Entry 6SC2 (electron microscopy, 3.90 A resolution); this record covers chains D and K of the 14 polymer chains in the assembly.

Chain D:
Molecule: WD repeat-containing protein 34
Organism: Homo sapiens
UniProt: Q96EX3 (WDR34_HUMAN); residue numbers follow UniProt; this construct covers 1-536
Sequence (564 residues; row label = number of the first residue in the row):
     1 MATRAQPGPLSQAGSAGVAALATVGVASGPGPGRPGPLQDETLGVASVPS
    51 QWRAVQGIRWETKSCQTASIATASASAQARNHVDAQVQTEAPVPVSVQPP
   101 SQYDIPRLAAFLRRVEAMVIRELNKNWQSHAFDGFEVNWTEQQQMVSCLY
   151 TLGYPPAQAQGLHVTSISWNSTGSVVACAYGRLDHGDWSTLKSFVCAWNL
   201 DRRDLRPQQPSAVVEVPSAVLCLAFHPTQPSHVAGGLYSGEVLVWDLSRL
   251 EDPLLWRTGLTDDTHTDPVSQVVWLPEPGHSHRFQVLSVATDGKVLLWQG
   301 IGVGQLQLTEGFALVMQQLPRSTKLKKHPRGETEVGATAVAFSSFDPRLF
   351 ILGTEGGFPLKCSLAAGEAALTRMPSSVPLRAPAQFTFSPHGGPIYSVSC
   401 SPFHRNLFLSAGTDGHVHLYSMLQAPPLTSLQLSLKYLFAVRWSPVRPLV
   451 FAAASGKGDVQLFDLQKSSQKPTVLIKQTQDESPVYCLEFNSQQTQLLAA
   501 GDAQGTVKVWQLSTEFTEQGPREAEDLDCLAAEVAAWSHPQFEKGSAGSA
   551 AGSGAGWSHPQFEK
Disordered / not traced: 1-57, 310-323, 365-381, 535-564
Sequence notes: expression tag (537-564)
Curated features (UniProtKB/Swiss-Prot):
  - region: Arg80 to Val93 (DYNLL2 binding), Pro106 to Ala131 (DYNLRB1 binding)
  - modified residue: Ser15 (Phosphoserine)
  - natural variant: Cys148 (C148F: In SRTD11), Arg182 (R182W: In SRTD11), Ala341 (A341V: In SRTD11), Thr354 (T354M: In SRTD11), Pro390 (P390L: In SRTD11), Gly393 (G393S: In SRTD11), Ser410 (S410I: In SRTD11), Lys436 (K436R: In SRTD11), Arg447 (R447Q: In SRTD11; R447W: In SRTD11)

Chain K:
Molecule: Dynein light chain 1, cytoplasmic
Organism: Homo sapiens
UniProt: P63167 (DYL1_HUMAN); residues 1-89 here = UniProt positions 1-89
Sequence (89 residues; row label = number of the first residue in the row):
     1 MCDRKAVIKNADMSEEMQQDSVECATQALEKYNIEKDIAAHIKKEFDKKY
    51 NPTWHCIVGRNFGSYVTHETKHFIYFYLGQVAILLFKSG
Disordered / not traced: 1-3

Interface between chain D and chain K:
Contacting residue pairs (14; chain D residue first):
  Ala71(D) - Thr70(K)  hydrogen bond (backbone-backbone)
  Thr72(D) - His68(K)
  Ala73(D) - Thr67(K)
  Ala73(D) - His68(K)  hydrogen bond (backbone-backbone)
  Ser74(D) - Val66(K)
  Ala75(D) - Tyr65(K)
  Ala75(D) - Val66(K)  hydrogen bond (backbone-backbone)
  Ser76(D) - Ser64(K)
  Ala77(D) - Gly63(K)
  Ala77(D) - Ser64(K)  hydrogen bond (backbone-backbone)
  Gln78(D) - Phe62(K)
  Ala79(D) - Arg60(K)
  Ala79(D) - Asn61(K)
  Ala79(D) - Phe62(K)  hydrogen bond (backbone-backbone)
Other interface residues (no listed pair), chain K (11 interface residues in all): Glu69

In short:
9 residues of chain D face 11 of chain K across their interface; the contacts include 5 hydrogen bonds.
Main-chain hydrogen bonds include Ala71(D)-Thr70(K), Ala73(D)-His68(K) and Ala75(D)-Val66(K).
Chain D is WD repeat-containing protein 34 and chain K is Dynein light chain 1, cytoplasmic, both from Homo
sapiens; the structure, Structure of the dynein-2 complex; IFT-train bound model, was determined by electron
microscopy, deposited together with 6RLA and 6RLB.
